1QXZ - chain A; structure by X-ray diffraction, 1.68 A resolution.

== Chain A ==
Molecule: methionyl aminopeptidase
Source organism: Staphylococcus aureus
Notes: EC 3.4.11.18
UniProt: P0A080 (AMPM_STAAU); residue numbers follow UniProt; this construct covers 1-3, 6-47, 49-83, 85-252
Amino-acid sequence (252 residues; numbered 1 to 254 plus 2 insertion-coded residues; 4 numbers in that range are skipped by the numbering (no residue carries them; nothing is unmodelled there); the number before each row is that of its first residue):
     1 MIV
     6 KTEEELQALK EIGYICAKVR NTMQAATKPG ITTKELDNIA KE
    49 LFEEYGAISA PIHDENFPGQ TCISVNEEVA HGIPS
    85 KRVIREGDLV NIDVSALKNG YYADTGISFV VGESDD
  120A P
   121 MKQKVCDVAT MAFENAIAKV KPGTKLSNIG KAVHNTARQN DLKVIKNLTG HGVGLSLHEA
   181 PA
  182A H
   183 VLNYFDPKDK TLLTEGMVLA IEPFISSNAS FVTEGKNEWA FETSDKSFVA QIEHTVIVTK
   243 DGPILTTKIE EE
Not modelled in the structure: 252-254
Metal / ion sites: Co2+ site 1: Asp97, Asp108, Glu235 (together with M3C); Co2+ site 2: Asp108, His171, Glu204, Glu235 (together with M3C); Co2+ site 3: His178 (together with M3C)
Ligand contacts: M3C: Pro59, Glu63, Phe65, Cys70, Ala78, His79, Asp97, Ser99, Asp108, Leu168, Thr169, His171, Leu177, His178, Ala202, Glu204, Phe206, Trp221, Gln233, Glu235

== Summary ==
Bound to chain A: M3C. Asp97, Asp108 and Glu235 coordinate Co2+ site 1. Asp108, His171, Glu204 and Glu235 form
the Co2+ site 2.
Chain A is methionyl aminopeptidase (Staphylococcus aureus); the structure, Crystal structure of S. aureus
methionine aminopeptidase in complex with a ketoheterocycle inhibitor 119, was determined by X-ray diffraction
(same publication as 1QXW and 1QXY).
